6V84 - chains A and C; structure by X-ray diffraction, 1.64 A resolution.

[Chain A]
Molecule: Golgi-associated PDZ and coiled-coil motif-containing protein
From: Homo sapiens
UniProt: Q9HD26 (GOPC_HUMAN); residues 276-362 here correspond to UniProt positions 284-370 (UniProt number = residue number + 8)
Chain sequence (87 residues; numbered 276 to 362; the number before each row is that of its first residue):
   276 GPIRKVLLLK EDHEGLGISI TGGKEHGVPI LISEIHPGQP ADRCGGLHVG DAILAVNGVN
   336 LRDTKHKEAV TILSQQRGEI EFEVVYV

[Chain C]
Molecule: LyCALAc
Chain sequence (10 residues; each row starts with the number of its first residue):
     1 ANSRLPTSKI
Not modelled in the structure: 1-2
Modified positions: Lys9 (N(6)-acetyllysine; ALY)

[Interface between chain A and chain C]
Pairs across the interface (25):
  Gly290(A) - Ile10(C)
  Leu291(A) - Ile10(C)  hydrogen bond (backbone-backbone)
  Gly292(A) - Ile10(C)  hydrogen bond (backbone-backbone)
  Ile293(A) - Lys9(C)
  Ile293(A) - Ile10(C)  hydrogen bond (backbone-backbone)
  Ser294(A) - Ser8(C)
  Ser294(A) - Lys9(C)
  Ile295(A) - Pro6(C)
  Ile295(A) - Thr7(C)
  Ile295(A) - Ser8(C)  hydrogen bond (backbone-backbone)
  Ile295(A) - Ile10(C)  hydrophobic
  Thr296(A) - Leu5(C)
  Thr296(A) - Pro6(C)  hydrogen bond (side chain-backbone)
  Thr296(A) - Thr7(C)
  Gly297(A) - Pro6(C)
  His301(A) - Arg4(C)
  His301(A) - Pro6(C)
  Ser308(A) - Thr7(C)
  His311(A) - Lys9(C)
  His341(A) - Pro6(C)
  His341(A) - Ser8(C)  hydrogen bond
  Val345(A) - Ser8(C)
  Val345(A) - Ile10(C)  hydrophobic
  Leu348(A) - Ile10(C)  hydrophobic
  Ser349(A) - Ile10(C)
Interface residues without a listed pair, chain A (17 interface residues in all): Val303, Glu309

[Summary]
17 residues of chain A face 7 of chain C across their interface; the contacts include 6 hydrogen bonds. Among
the polar pairs are Leu291(A)-Ile10(C), Thr296(A)-Pro6(C) and His341(A)-Ser8(C).
Chain A is Golgi-associated PDZ and coiled-coil motif-containing protein (Homo sapiens) and chain C is
LyCALAc; the structure, CFTR Associated Ligand (CAL) PDZ domain bound to peptidomimetic LyCALAc, was
determined by X-ray diffraction.
